PDB entry 9GAS | electron microscopy, 3.08 A resolution | chains D and A of the 4 polymer chains in the assembly

Chain D:
Molecule: 18-nt RNA strand
Sequence (18 nucleotides; numbered 1 to 18; the number before each row is that of its first residue):
     1 UCUCUCUCUC UCUCUCUC
Disordered / not traced: 8-18

Chain A:
Protein: Nucleoprotein
From: Influenza A virus
Reference sequence: Q1K9H2 (Q1K9H2_I33A0); numbering as in UniProt (aligned over 15-498)
Sequence (494 residues; each row starts with the number of its first residue):
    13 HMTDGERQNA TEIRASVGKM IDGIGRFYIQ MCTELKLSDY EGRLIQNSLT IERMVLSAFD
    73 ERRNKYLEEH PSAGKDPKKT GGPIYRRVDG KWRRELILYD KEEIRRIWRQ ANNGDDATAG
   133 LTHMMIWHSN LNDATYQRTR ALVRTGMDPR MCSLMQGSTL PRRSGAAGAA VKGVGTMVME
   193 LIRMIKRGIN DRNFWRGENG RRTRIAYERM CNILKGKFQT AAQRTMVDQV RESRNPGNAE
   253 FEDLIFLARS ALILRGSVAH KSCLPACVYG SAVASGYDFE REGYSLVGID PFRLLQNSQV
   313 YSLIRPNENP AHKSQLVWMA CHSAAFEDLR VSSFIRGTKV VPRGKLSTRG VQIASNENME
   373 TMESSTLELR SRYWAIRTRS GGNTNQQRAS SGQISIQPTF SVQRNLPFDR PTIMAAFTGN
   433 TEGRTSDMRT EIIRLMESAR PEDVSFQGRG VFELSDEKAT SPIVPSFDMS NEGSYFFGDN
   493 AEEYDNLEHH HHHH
Disordered / not traced: 13-17, 398-436, 491-506
Sequence notes: expression tag (13-14, 499-506)
Reported in the primary citation:
  - binding site for the 18-nt RNA strand (chain D): Ser-69, Arg-75
  - conformationally variable residues (loop rearrangement): Asp-72 to Lys-90
  - binding site for the 18-nt RNA strand: Arg-74, Arg-174, Arg-175
  - binding site for the ligand A1IJK: Arg-75

Interface between chain D and chain A:
Contacting residue pairs (30):
  U1(D) with Ser-69(A), phosphate contact; Arg-75(A), salt bridge to the phosphate; Lys-87(A), sugar contact; Asp-88(A), hydrogen bond to the base; Lys-91(A), base contact; Thr-92(A), phosphate contact; Gly-93(A), hydrogen bond to the sugar; Gly-94(A), sugar contact; Leu-108(A), base contact; Leu-110(A), base contact
  C2(D) with Arg-65(A), base contact; Pro-95(A), phosphate contact
  U3(D) with Ala-366(A), phosphate contact; Ser-367(A), hydrogen bond to the phosphate
  C4(D) with Asn-144(A), base contact; Tyr-148(A), stacking on the base; Arg-361(A), salt bridge to the phosphate
  U5(D) with Thr-147(A), sugar contact; Tyr-148(A), sugar contact; Gln-149(A), hydrogen bond to the sugar; Arg-355(A), hydrogen bond to the sugar; Gly-356(A), base contact; Arg-361(A), salt bridge to the phosphate
  C6(D) with Gln-149(A), sugar contact; Thr-151(A), phosphate contact; Arg-152(A), salt bridge to the phosphate
  U7(D) with Thr-151(A), phosphate contact; Arg-152(A), salt bridge to the phosphate; Val-155(A), base contact; Pro-161(A), base contact
Interface residues without a listed pair, chain A (27 interface residues in all): Lys-113, Ile-365

Summary:
Chain D and chain A form an interface of 7 and 27 residues respectively; the contacts include 5 hydrogen
bonds, 5 salt bridges and 1 aromatic stacking contact. Polar contacts include U1(D)/Asp-88(A), U1(D)/Gly-93(A)
and U5(D)/Gln-149(A). From the paper: a binding site for the 18-nt RNA strand at Arg-74(A), Arg-174(A) and
Arg-175(A); a binding site for the 18-nt RNA strand (chain D) at Ser-69(A) and Arg-75(A). Here chain D is an
18-nt RNA strand and chain A is Nucleoprotein (Influenza A virus). Entry 9GAS (Focused reconstruction on
strand 2 of the influenza A RNP-like particle double-stranded assembled with an 18-mer ...) was determined by
electron microscopy (same publication as 9GAN, 9GAP, 9GAQ, 9GAT and 9GAV).
Here chain D is an 18-nt RNA strand and chain A is Nucleoprotein (Influenza A virus). Entry 9GAS (Focused
reconstruction on strand 2 of the influenza A RNP-like particle double-stranded assembled with a 18-mer ...)
was determined by electron microscopy (same publication as 9GAN, 9GAP, 9GAQ, 9GAT and 9GAV).
